PDB entry 8FNK | electron microscopy, 3.70 A resolution | chains 8 and 9 of the 11 polymer chains in the assembly

[Chain 8]
Molecule: RNA-editing substrate-binding complex protein 8 (RESC8)
Source organism: Trypanosoma brucei
Reference sequence: Q389W4 (Q389W4_TRYB2); numbering as in UniProt (aligned over 1-545)
Amino-acid sequence (545 residues; row label = number of the first residue in the row):
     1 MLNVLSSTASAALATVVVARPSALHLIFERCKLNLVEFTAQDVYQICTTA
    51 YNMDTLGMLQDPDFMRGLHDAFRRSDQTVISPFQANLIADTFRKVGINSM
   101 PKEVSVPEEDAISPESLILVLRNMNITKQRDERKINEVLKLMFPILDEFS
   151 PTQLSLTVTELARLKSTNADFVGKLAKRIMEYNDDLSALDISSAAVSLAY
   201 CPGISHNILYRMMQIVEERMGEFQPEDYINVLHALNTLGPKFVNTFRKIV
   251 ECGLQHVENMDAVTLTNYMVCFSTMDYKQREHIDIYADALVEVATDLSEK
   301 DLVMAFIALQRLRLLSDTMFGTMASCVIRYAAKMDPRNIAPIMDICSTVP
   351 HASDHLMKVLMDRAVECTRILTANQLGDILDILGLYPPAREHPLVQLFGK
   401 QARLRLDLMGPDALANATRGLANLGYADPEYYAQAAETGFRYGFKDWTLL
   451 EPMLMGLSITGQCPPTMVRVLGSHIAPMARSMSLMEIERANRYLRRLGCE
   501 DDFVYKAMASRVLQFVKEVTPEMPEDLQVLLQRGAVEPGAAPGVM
Not modelled in the structure: 1-20, 534-545

[Chain 9]
Molecule: RNA-editing substrate-binding complex protein 9 (RESC9)
Source organism: Trypanosoma brucei
Reference sequence: Q585T1 (Q585T1_TRYB2); residue numbers follow UniProt; this construct covers 1-872
Amino-acid sequence (872 residues; each row starts with the number of its first residue):
     1 MLLPTLERLLERCGRPIFSNVEDVRMVMASLLDISAYVDRASTKVIAKPL
    51 RRFCHKDPDTVASVMEAVPIDAAEPTHGRRAAMLLRCLPKHSCDEVIWER
   101 AVAATLAGLKSRKWDLHDYRVAMAHAGRGGRHAPALAAAAEEFVSSSART
   151 ASQSELPALLVILTSLPELKRSPCLQVAADRIVQLSEILSPAAIGQICAS
   201 VNKVSFRHTAMAIALQEEAIRFAEESDLFSAVQLFSFICQQEKEAISPDA
   251 VKCLAERVIEGKDLDQETVSVLCRALRSIPRPHRPELLREIGEMMEFLGG
   301 EVKELLELPVAKGGLKGDVSAGDIQSFISKFLSLDGLLPADHDRPGTYMA
   351 AIVACVDYITERLEDIVSDENPPFSIIPHLLNINMEETRRCGQAIIREAA
   401 EQGIHFPTLQVFRFLLALGDHNMRDQRVYRHLRNEFAKTASDIPMIQLCA
   451 ALKCFVRGLMQNVETQSLDEQVEHELEKEDMDAFLRFCVENLRRGFADGM
   501 EVKCVMAATESLYQLGYTSTEFYEQVARYLGSKCSSASASVNSSETATAV
   551 CLALGEDILDRHPDVHTFLLEVEKSGLKGEASLSPTEWMNKNDPANFITP
   601 LTEIQQEGWNIINRMVETRAADTEKLTALANEYVAILKSTRVDDLKYFFG
   651 VFEEKVFKQDRILKQCLDYLVESNAAVKLSATSIGAMLNSLAAIRFTYHR
   701 SVKQFMIAISTEQWSEMDASPLVKIVSAMAKLSLRLPQVLVHVGDRLLDV
   751 YTFLSPLDTALVINSLQSIGYGNDEVLMMLMRHAASSARRWDEVSLTLLF
   801 GASGVHRLLRNVEVAAPLLEQAAGKTSSPHLRQRIAASLRRSALPRALVQ
   851 SSTSLLTGGAHEVVNNPPLQLV
Not modelled in the structure: 859-872

[Chain 8 / chain 9 interface]
Pairs across the interface (29):
  E37(8) - A621(9)
  Q41(8) - V656(9)
  Q41(8) - A693(9)
  Y51(8) - H830(9)
  N52(8) - S828(9)  hydrogen bond
  T78(8) - K658(9)
  V79(8) - K658(9)
  I80(8) - R695(9)
  S81(8) - R695(9)
  Q84(8) - R695(9)
  D110(8) - Y698(9)
  D110(8) - R700(9)
  I112(8) - R700(9)  hydrogen bond (backbone-side chain)
  S113(8) - R700(9)
  E115(8) - K703(9)  salt bridge
  E115(8) - S733(9)
  E115(8) - L734(9)
  L119(8) - S733(9)
  S150(8) - R735(9)
  T152(8) - R735(9)  hydrogen bond
  L189(8) - R807(9)
  Q224(8) - R810(9)
  P225(8) - S842(9)
  D227(8) - R807(9)
  D261(8) - S842(9)
  E292(8) - R846(9)  salt bridge
  V293(8) - R846(9)
  D296(8) - R846(9)
  D296(8) - Q850(9)  hydrogen bond
Also at the interface, not in a pair above, chain 8 (30 interface residues in all): A111, E148, L156, S187, A188, E226
Also at the interface, not in a pair above, chain 9 (28 interface residues in all): K664, T697, H699, P737, G770, G772, H806, R840, R841, A843

[In short]
The interface between chain 8 and chain 9 involves 30 residues on one side and 28 on the other, with 4
hydrogen bonds and 2 salt bridges. Polar contacts include E115(8)-K703(9), E292(8)-R846(9) and N52(8)-S828(9).
Chain 8 is RNA-editing substrate-binding complex protein 8 (RESC8) and chain 9 is RNA-editing
substrate-binding complex protein 9 (RESC9), both from Trypanosoma brucei; the structure, Cryo-EM structure of
RNase-untreated RESC-B in trypanosomal RNA editing, was determined by electron microscopy (same publication as
8FN4, 8FN6, 8FNC, 8FNF and 8FNI).
